PDB entry 8BD0 | X-ray diffraction, 2.00 A resolution | chain X

== Chain X ==
Protein: Human Gamma-D Crystallin R36S
Source organism: Homo sapiens
UniProt: P07320 (CRGD_HUMAN); residues 1-171 here correspond to UniProt positions 2-172 (UniProt number = residue number + 1)
Sequence (171 residues; row label = number of the first residue in the row):
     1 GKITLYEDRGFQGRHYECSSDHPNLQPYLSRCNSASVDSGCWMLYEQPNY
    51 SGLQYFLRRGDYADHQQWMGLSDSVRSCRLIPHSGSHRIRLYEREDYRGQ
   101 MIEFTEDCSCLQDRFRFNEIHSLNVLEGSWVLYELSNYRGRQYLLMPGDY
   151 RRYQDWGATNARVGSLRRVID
Glycans and other covalent adducts: 2,3-dihydroxy-1,4-dithiobutane (DTT) linked to Cys41, Cys108
Modified positions: Cys110 (S-hydroxycysteine; CSO)
Differences from the reference sequence: engineered mutation Ser36 (Arg37 in P07320)
Curated features (UniProtKB/Swiss-Prot):
  - region: His83 to Ser86 (Connecting peptide)
What the authors report for this chain:
  - binding site for 2,3-dihydroxy-1,4-dithiobutane: Cys41, Cys108
  - post-translational modification sites: Cys110

== Overview ==
The paper reports a binding site for 2,3-dihydroxy-1,4-dithiobutane at Cys41 and Cys108; a modification site
at Cys110.
Chain X is Human Gamma-D Crystallin R36S (Homo sapiens); the structure, Human Gamma-D crystallin R36S mutant
with DTT-Cystein Protein modification, was determined by X-ray diffraction together with 8Q3L and 8BPI from
the same study.
